PDB entry 7WVZ | electron microscopy, 3.38 A resolution | chains A and B

Chain A (and B):
Name: Beta-ketoacyl-acyl-carrier-protein synthase I
Organism: Streptomyces chartreusis NRRL 3882
Notes: EC 2.3.1.41; chain B of this document is another copy of the same molecule, construct and numbering; everything in this record applies to it too
UniProt: A0A2N9BJK0 (A0A2N9BJK0_STRCX); residues 1-1727 here = UniProt positions 1-1727
Chain sequence (1738 residues; numbered 1 to 1738; the number before each row is that of its first residue):
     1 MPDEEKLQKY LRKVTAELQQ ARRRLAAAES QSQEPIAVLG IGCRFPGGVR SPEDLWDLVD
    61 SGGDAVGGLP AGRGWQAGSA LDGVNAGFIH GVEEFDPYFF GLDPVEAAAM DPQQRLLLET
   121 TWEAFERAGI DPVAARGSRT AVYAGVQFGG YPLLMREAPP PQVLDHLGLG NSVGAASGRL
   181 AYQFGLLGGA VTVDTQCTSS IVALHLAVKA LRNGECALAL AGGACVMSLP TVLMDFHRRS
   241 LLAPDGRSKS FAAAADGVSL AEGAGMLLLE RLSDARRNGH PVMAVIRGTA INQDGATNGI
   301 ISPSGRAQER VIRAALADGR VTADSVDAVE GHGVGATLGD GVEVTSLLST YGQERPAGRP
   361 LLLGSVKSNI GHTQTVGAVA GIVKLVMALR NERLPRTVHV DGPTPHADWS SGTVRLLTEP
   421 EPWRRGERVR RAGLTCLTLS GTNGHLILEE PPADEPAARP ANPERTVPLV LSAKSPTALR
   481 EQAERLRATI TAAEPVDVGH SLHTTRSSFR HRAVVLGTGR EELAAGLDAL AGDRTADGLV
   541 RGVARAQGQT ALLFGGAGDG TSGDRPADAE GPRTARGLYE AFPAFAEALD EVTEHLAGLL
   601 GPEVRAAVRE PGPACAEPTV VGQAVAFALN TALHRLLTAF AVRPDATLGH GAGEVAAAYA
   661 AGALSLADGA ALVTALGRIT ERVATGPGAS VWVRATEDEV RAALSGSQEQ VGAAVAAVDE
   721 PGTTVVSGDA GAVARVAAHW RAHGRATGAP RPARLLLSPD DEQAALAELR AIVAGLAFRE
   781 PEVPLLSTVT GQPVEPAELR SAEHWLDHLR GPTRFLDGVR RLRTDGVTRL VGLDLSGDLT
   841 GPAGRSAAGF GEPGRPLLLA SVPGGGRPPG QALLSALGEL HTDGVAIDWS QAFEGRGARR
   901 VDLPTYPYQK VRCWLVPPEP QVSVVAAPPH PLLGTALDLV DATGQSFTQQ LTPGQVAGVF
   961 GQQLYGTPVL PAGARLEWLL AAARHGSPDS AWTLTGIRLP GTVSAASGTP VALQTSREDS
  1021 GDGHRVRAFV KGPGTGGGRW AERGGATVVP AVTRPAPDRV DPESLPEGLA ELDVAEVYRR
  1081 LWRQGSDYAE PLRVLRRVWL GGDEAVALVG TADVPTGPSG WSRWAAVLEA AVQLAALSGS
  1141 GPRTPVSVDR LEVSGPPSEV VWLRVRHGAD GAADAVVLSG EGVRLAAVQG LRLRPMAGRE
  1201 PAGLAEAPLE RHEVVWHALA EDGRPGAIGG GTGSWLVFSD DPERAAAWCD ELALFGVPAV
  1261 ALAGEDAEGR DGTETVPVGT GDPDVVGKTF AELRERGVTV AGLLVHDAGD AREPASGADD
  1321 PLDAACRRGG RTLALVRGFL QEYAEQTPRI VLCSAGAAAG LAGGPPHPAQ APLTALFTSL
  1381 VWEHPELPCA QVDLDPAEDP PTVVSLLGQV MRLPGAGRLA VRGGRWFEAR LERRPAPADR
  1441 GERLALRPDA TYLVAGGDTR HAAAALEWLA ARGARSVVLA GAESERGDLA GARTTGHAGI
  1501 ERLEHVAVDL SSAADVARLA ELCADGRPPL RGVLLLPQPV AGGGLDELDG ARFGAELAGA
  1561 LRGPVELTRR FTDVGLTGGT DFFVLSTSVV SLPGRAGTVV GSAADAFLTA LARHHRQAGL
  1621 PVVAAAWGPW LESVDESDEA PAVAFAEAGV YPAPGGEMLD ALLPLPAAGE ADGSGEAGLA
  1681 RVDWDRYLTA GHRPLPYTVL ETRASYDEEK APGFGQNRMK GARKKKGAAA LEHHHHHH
Not modelled in the structure: 1720-1738 (chain B: 1-8, 1720-1738)
Differences from the reference sequence: expression tag (1728-1738)
What the authors report for this chain:
  - conformationally variable residues (domain motion, loop rearrangement, side-chain flip): Gln33, Glu34, Cys197, Asp294 to Ser302
  - self-association interface (contacts with another copy of this molecule); pairs are residue here / residue on that copy: Phe148-Phe148 (pi stacking)
  - contacts within the chain: Cys197-His372 (hydrogen bond), Cys197-Cys436
  - catalytic residues: Cys197 (proposed by the authors, not directly observed)
  - catalytic residues: His332, Lys367, His372, Leu437, Leu439 (from molecular simulation)
  - mutagenesis - C197A, H332A, K367A, H372A, L437A: abolished catalytic activity (amidation activities)
  - mutagenesis - C197A, H332A, K367A (4.18-fold), H372A, L437A: increased catalytic activity (hydrolysis products)

Chain A / chain B interface:
Residue-residue contacts - 193 pairs, chain A then chain B:
  Glu4(A) with Tyr10(B)
  Leu11(A) with Leu11(B); Arg12(B); Thr15(B)
  Arg12(A) with Leu11(B)
  Thr15(A) with Leu11(B); Thr15(B), hydrogen bond; Leu18(B)
  Leu18(A) with Gln19(B); Arg22(B)
  Gln19(A) with Leu18(B)
  Ala21(A) with Arg22(B)
  Arg22(A) with Leu18(B), hydrogen bond (side chain-backbone); Ala21(B); Arg22(B); Leu25(B)
  Leu25(A) with Ala28(B), hydrophobic
  Glu29(A) with Ala27(B); Ala28(B)
  Tyr98(A) with Tyr1706(B), hydrogen bond; Glu1708(B), hydrogen bond
  Arg136(A) with Ala296(B), hydrogen bond (side chain-backbone)
  Gln147(A) with Ser172(B)
  Phe148(A) with Phe148(B), hydrophobic
  Glu157(A) with Thr952(B), hydrogen bond; Gln955(B)
  Asp165(A) with Arg238(B), salt bridge
  Leu169(A) with Gly1715(B)
  Ser172(A) with Gln147(B); Gln196(B), hydrogen bond
  Val173(A) with Asp194(B)
  Gly174(A) with Asp194(B), hydrogen bond (backbone-side chain)
  Ala175(A) with Phe1714(B)
  Gly178(A) with Ser440(B); Phe1714(B)
  Arg179(A) with Phe1714(B)
  Ala181(A) with Gln293(B)
  Tyr182(A) with Gly295(B); Ala296(B); Gly1713(B), hydrogen bond (side chain-backbone); Phe1714(B), hydrophobic
  Leu186(A) with Gln293(B); Gly295(B)
  Leu187(A) with Asn292(B); Gln293(B), hydrogen bond (backbone-backbone); Gly295(B); Arg310(B)
  Gly188(A) with Asn292(B); Gln293(B), hydrogen bond (backbone-backbone)
  Ala190(A) with Thr195(B); Gln293(B); Thr442(B)
  Val191(A) with Thr195(B); Val202(B), hydrophobic
  Thr192(A) with Val193(B); Asp194(B), hydrogen bond (side chain-backbone)
  Val193(A) with Thr192(B)
  Asp194(A) with Val173(B); Gly174(B), hydrogen bond (side chain-backbone); Thr192(B), hydrogen bond (backbone-backbone)
  Thr195(A) with Ala190(B)
  Gln196(A) with Leu169(B); Ser172(B); Ala175(B)
  Val202(A) with Val191(B), hydrophobic
  His205(A) with Glu215(B), salt bridge
  Lys209(A) with Asn213(B); Glu215(B)
  Asn213(A) with Asn213(B), hydrogen bond
  Glu215(A) with His205(B), salt bridge; Lys209(B)
  Arg238(A) with Leu164(B); Asp165(B), salt bridge
  Ile291(A) with Gly189(B)
  Asn292(A) with Leu187(B)
  Gln293(A) with Ala181(B); Leu186(B); Leu187(B), hydrogen bond (backbone-backbone); Gly188(B)
  Gly295(A) with Ala181(B); Tyr182(B); Leu186(B)
  Ala296(A) with Tyr182(B)
  Arg310(A) with Leu187(B)
  Thr442(A) with Ala190(B)
  Arg510(A) with Tyr1706(B), hydrogen bond; Asp1707(B); Glu1708(B), salt bridge
  Asp533(A) with Ala1220(B); Arg1425(B), hydrogen bond (backbone-side chain)
  Arg534(A) with Arg1425(B)
  Thr535(A) with Arg1425(B), hydrogen bond
  Arg541(A) with Ala1220(B); Glu1221(B), salt bridge; Arg1224(B)
  Val543(A) with Glu1221(B)
  Arg545(A) with Asp1707(B)
  Ala546(A) with Asp1707(B), hydrogen bond (backbone-side chain)
  Gln547(A) with Asp1707(B)
  Arg694(A) with Leu1254(B)
  Pro721(A) with Leu1254(B); Phe1255(B); Gly1256(B)
  Gly722(A) with Ala1253(B); Leu1254(B)
  Arg845(A) with Phe1255(B)
  Ala848(A) with Ala1227(B); Ile1228(B), hydrogen bond (backbone-backbone); Phe1255(B), hydrophobic
  Gly849(A) with Ile1228(B); Gly1230(B); Phe1255(B)
  Phe850(A) with Ile1228(B)
  Gly851(A) with Ile1228(B); Gly1229(B); Gly1230(B)
  Glu852(A) with Gly1229(B), hydrogen bond (backbone-backbone); Thr1232(B), hydrogen bond; Met1411(B)
  Gly854(A) with Ala1227(B); Arg1412(B), hydrogen bond (backbone-side chain)
  Arg855(A) with Gly1226(B); Ala1227(B), hydrogen bond (backbone-backbone)
  Glu879(A) with Arg1224(B), salt bridge
  Leu937(A) with Leu939(B), hydrophobic
  Asp938(A) with Gln1014(B), hydrogen bond (backbone-side chain); Trp1040(B), hydrogen bond
  Leu939(A) with Leu939(B), hydrophobic; Ser946(B); Gln1014(B)
  Val940(A) with Gln1014(B), hydrogen bond (backbone-side chain); Lys1031(B); Trp1040(B), hydrophobic
  Asp941(A) with Lys1031(B), salt bridge
  Ser946(A) with Leu939(B)
  Thr952(A) with Glu157(B), hydrogen bond
  Pro953(A) with Glu157(B)
  Gly954(A) with Glu157(B), hydrogen bond (backbone-side chain)
  Gln955(A) with Glu157(B), hydrogen bond (backbone-side chain)
  Gln1014(A) with Asp938(B); Leu939(B); Val940(B), hydrogen bond (side chain-backbone)
  Lys1031(A) with Val940(B); Asp941(B), salt bridge
  Trp1040(A) with Asp938(B), hydrogen bond; Val940(B), hydrophobic
  Ala1220(A) with Arg541(B)
  Glu1221(A) with Arg541(B), salt bridge; Val543(B)
  Arg1224(A) with Arg545(B); Leu858(B); Glu879(B), salt bridge; Asp883(B), salt bridge
  Gly1226(A) with Arg855(B)
  Ala1227(A) with Ala848(B); Pro853(B); Gly854(B), hydrogen bond (backbone-backbone); Arg855(B), hydrogen bond (backbone-backbone)
  Ile1228(A) with Ala848(B), hydrogen bond (backbone-backbone); Pro853(B)
  Gly1229(A) with Ala848(B), hydrogen bond (backbone-backbone); Gly849(B); Phe850(B); Gly851(B); Pro853(B)
  Gly1230(A) with Phe850(B); Gly851(B), hydrogen bond (backbone-backbone)
  Leu1254(A) with Arg694(B); Pro721(B); Gly722(B); Arg845(B)
  Phe1255(A) with Pro721(B); Arg845(B); Ala848(B), hydrophobic; Gly849(B)
  Gly1256(A) with Pro721(B)
  Met1411(A) with Pro853(B), hydrophobic; Gly854(B)
  Arg1412(A) with Gly854(B), hydrogen bond (side chain-backbone)
  Arg1425(A) with Asp533(B), hydrogen bond (side chain-backbone); Arg534(B); Thr535(B), hydrogen bond
  Tyr1706(A) with Arg510(B), hydrogen bond; His511(B), hydrogen bond
  Glu1708(A) with Arg510(B)
  Lys1710(A) with Gly101(B)
  Gly1713(A) with Tyr182(B), hydrogen bond (backbone-side chain)
  Phe1714(A) with Leu169(B); Ala175(B); Gly178(B); Arg179(B); Tyr182(B)
  Gly1715(A) with Leu169(B)
Interface residues without a listed pair, chain A (129 interface residues in all): Met1, Gln8, Val14, Ala26, Leu153, Leu164, Gly185, Gly189, Leu206, Arg239, Asp294, Ser440, Pro476, Leu479, His511, Val540, Gly542, Ala544, Arg823, Gly844, Pro856, Leu857, Leu858, Ala1253, Val1257, Gln1716, Asn1717
Interface residues without a listed pair, chain B (123 interface residues in all): Lys9, Gln31, Asp103, Arg136, Leu153, Gly185, Leu206, Arg239, Ile291, Asp294, Gly542, Glu591, Arg823, Gly844, Glu852, Pro856, Leu857, Glu1018, Val1257
Interface features reported in the paper:
  - pairs named by the authors: Met1(A)-Glu591(B)

Summary:
129 residues of chain A and 123 residues of chain B are in contact, with 44 hydrogen bonds and 12 salt
bridges. Polar pairs include Asp165(A)-Arg238(B), His205(A)-Glu215(B) and Arg510(A)-Glu1708(B). The authors
report a contact between Met1(A) and Glu591(B). The paper reports catalytic residues Cys197(A), His332(A) and
Lys367(A) among others; C197A, H332A and K367A of chain A, among others, abolish catalytic activity (amidation
activities); 5 substitutions were tested in all.
Both chains are Beta-ketoacyl-acyl-carrier-protein synthase I (Streptomyces chartreusis NRRL 3882). Entry 7WVZ
(CalA3_modular PKS_KS-AT-DH-KR) was determined by electron microscopy (same publication as 8I4Y and 8I4Z).
